4ASS - chains F and Y of the 11 polymer chains in the assembly; structure by X-ray diffraction, 7.00 A resolution (low resolution: residue-level contacts below are approximate; hydrogen-bond / salt-bridge calls are withheld).

Chain F:
Protein: Tubr from bacillus thuringiensis pbtoxis
From: Bacillus thuringiensis
UniProt: Q8KNP2 (Q8KNP2_BACTI); residues 1-104 here = UniProt positions 1-104
Sequence (104 residues; numbered 1 to 104; the number before each row is that of its first residue):
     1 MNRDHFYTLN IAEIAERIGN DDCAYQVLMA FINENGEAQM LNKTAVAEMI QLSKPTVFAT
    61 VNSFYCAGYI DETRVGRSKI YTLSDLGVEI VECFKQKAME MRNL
Not modelled in the structure: 1-5, 99-104
Modified positions: Mse1, Mse99, Mse101 (selenomethionine); Mse29, Mse40, Mse49 (selenomethionine; parent Met)
Swiss-Prot annotation at these positions:
  - DNA-binding region (HTH): Lys43 to Ile50, Lys54 to Tyr65
  - mutagenesis: Lys43 (K43A: No DNA binding), Ser63 (S63R: No longer dimerizes, decreased DNA-binding; S63W: Dimerizes, decreased DNA binding), Ala67 (A67R: No longer dimerizes, decreased DNA binding; A67W: Dimerizes, decreased DNA binding), Arg74 (R74A: No DNA binding), Arg77 (R77A: No DNA binding), Lys79 (K79A: Decreased DNA binding)

Chain Y:
Molecule: Tubc from bacillus thuringiensis pbtoxis 26 bp
Notes: fragment: sense strand
Sequence (26 nucleotides; each row starts with the number of its first residue):
     1 CTTTAAGTTT AACTTTCAGT TTACAT

How chain F and chain Y interact:
Contacting residue pairs - 5 pairs, chain F then chain Y:
  Ser53(F) with DT3(Y); DT4(Y)
  Arg77(F) with DT10(Y); DA11(Y); DA12(Y)
Also at the interface, not in a pair above, chain F (4 interface residues in all): Pro55, Thr56

In short:
The interface between chain F and chain Y involves 4 residues on one side and 5 on the other. From UniProt: a
DNA-binding region and 6 mutagenesis sites on chain F.
Chain F is Tubr from bacillus thuringiensis pbtoxis (Bacillus thuringiensis) and chain Y is Tubc from bacillus
thuringiensis pbtoxis 26 bp; the structure, TubR bound to tubC - 26 bp - from Bacillus thuringiensis serovar
israelensis pBtoxis, was determined by X-ray diffraction together with 4ASN and 4ASO from the same study.
